PDB entry 7YKR | electron microscopy, 3.20 A resolution | chains A and D of the 4 polymer chains in the assembly

Chain A (and D):
Protein: Transient receptor potential cation channel subfamily A member 1
Source organism: Drosophila melanogaster
Notes: chain D of this document is another copy of the same molecule, construct and numbering; everything in this record applies to it too
UniProt: Q7Z020 (TRPA1_DROME); residues 1-1197 here = UniProt positions 1-1197
Amino-acid sequence (1197 residues; each row starts with the number of its first residue):
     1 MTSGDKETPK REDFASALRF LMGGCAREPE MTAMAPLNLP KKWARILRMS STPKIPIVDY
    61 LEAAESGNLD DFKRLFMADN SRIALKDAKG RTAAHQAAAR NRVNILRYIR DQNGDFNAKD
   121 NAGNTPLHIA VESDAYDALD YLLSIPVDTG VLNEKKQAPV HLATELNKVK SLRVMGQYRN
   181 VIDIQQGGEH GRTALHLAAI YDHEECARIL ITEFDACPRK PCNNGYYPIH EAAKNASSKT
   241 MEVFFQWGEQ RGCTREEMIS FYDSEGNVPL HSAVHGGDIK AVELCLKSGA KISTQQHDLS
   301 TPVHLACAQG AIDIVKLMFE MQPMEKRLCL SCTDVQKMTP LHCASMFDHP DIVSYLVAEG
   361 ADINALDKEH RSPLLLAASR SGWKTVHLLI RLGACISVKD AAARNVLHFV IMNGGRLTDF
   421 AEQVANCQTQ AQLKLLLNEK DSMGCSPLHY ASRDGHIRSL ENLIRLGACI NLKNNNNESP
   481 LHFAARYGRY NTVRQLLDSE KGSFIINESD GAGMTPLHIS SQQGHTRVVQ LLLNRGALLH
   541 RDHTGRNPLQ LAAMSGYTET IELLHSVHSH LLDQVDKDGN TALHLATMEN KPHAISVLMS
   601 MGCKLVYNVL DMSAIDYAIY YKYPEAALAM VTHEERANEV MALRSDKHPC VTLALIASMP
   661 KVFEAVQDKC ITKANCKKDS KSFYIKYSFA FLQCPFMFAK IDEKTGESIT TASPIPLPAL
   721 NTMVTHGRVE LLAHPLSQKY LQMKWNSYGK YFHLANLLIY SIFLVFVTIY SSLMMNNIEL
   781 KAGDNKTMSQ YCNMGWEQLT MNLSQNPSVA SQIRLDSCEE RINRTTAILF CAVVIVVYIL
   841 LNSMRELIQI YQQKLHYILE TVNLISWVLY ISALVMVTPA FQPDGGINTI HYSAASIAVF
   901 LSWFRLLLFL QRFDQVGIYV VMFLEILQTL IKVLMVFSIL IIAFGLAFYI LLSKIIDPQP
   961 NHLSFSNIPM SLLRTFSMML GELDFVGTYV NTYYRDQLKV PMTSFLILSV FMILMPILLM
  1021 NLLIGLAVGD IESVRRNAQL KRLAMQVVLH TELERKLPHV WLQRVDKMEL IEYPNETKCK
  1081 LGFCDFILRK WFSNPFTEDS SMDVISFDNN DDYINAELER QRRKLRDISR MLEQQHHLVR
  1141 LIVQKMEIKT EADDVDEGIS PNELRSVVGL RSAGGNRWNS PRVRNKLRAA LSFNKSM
Disordered / not traced: 1-57, 697-712, 782-818, 1099-1115, 1163-1197
Disulfides: C217-C253
What the authors report for this chain:
  - contacts within the chain: K677-D679, F752-L1053 (hydrophobic contact), Y748-E1054 (hydrogen bond), K744-E1054 (salt bridge), F752-L1057 (hydrophobic contact), K750-D1085 (salt bridge), L754-W1091 (hydrophobic contact), F913-W1091 (hydrophobic contact), F913-F1092 (hydrophobic contact), L754-F1092 (hydrophobic contact), R912-S1093 (backbone contact), Q1046-S1093 (hydrogen bond), Q742-P1095 (backbone contact)
  - self-association interface (contacts with another copy of this molecule); pairs are residue here / residue on that copy: Q336-S569, K677-Y621 (backbone contact), D679-Y617 (hydrogen bond), D1156-T492, I1159-Y487 (backbone contact)
  - conformationally variable residues (helix shift): G749

Chain A / chain D interface:
Residue-residue contacts (144; chain A residue first):
  H190(A) - G511(D)
  N224(A) - H543(D)
  E265(A) - H540(D)
  E265(A) - R541(D)  hydrogen bond (side chain-backbone)
  H275(A) - N507(D)
  H275(A) - L538(D)
  G276(A) - F504(D)
  G277(A) - F504(D)
  D298(A) - H570(D)  salt bridge
  L305(A) - L538(D)
  A308(A) - G536(D)
  Q309(A) - G536(D)
  Q309(A) - L538(D)
  V335(A) - H570(D)
  Q336(A) - V567(D)  hydrogen bond (side chain-backbone)
  Q336(A) - S569(D)  hydrogen bond
  Q336(A) - H570(D)
  M346(A) - V567(D)
  F347(A) - L533(D)
  F347(A) - N534(D)
  K368(A) - S569(D)
  R380(A) - Q530(D)
  R380(A) - N534(D)
  R380(A) - V567(D)
  D578(A) - K677(D)
  M588(A) - K677(D)
  L610(A) - D679(D)
  Y617(A) - D679(D)  hydrogen bond
  Y621(A) - K677(D)  hydrogen bond (side chain-backbone)
  Y621(A) - K678(D)
  Y621(A) - D679(D)
  T929(A) - Y919(D)
  K932(A) - Y919(D)
  V933(A) - Y919(D)  hydrophobic
  V936(A) - L907(D)
  V936(A) - V916(D)  hydrophobic
  V936(A) - V920(D)  hydrophobic
  F937(A) - Y919(D)
  F937(A) - F923(D)  hydrophobic
  I939(A) - W903(D)
  I939(A) - L906(D)  hydrophobic
  L940(A) - F904(D)  hydrophobic
  L940(A) - L907(D)  hydrophobic
  L940(A) - F923(D)  hydrophobic
  A943(A) - F900(D)  hydrophobic
  A943(A) - W903(D)  hydrophobic
  F944(A) - F900(D)  hydrophobic
  L946(A) - V899(D)  hydrophobic
  A947(A) - S896(D)
  Y949(A) - M775(D)
  I950(A) - M775(D)
  I950(A) - Y892(D)
  L951(A) - Y892(D)
  L951(A) - S896(D)
  K954(A) - M775(D)
  K954(A) - I778(D)
  I968(A) - S772(D)
  L983(A) - L980(D)  hydrophobic
  L983(A) - E982(D)
  D984(A) - E982(D)
  F985(A) - L973(D)  hydrophobic
  F985(A) - R974(D)
  F985(A) - S977(D)
  F985(A) - E982(D)  hydrogen bond (backbone-side chain)
  V986(A) - P960(D)
  V986(A) - R974(D)
  V990(A) - S964(D)
  N991(A) - P960(D)
  Y994(A) - L963(D)
  Y994(A) - M970(D)
  V1000(A) - T889(D)
  V1000(A) - S893(D)
  T1003(A) - S893(D)  hydrogen bond
  S1009(A) - L973(D)
  M1012(A) - F976(D)  hydrophobic
  M1012(A) - S977(D)
  M1012(A) - L980(D)  hydrophobic
  I1013(A) - L930(D)  hydrophobic
  I1013(A) - L934(D)  hydrophobic
  I1013(A) - F976(D)  hydrophobic
  I1017(A) - L930(D)  hydrophobic
  I1017(A) - F976(D)  hydrophobic
  I1017(A) - L980(D)  hydrophobic
  L1018(A) - F923(D)  hydrophobic
  L1018(A) - I926(D)
  L1018(A) - L927(D)  hydrophobic
  L1018(A) - L930(D)  hydrophobic
  N1021(A) - L1023(D)
  N1021(A) - I1024(D)
  N1021(A) - A1027(D)
  L1022(A) - I1031(D)  hydrophobic
  I1024(A) - I1024(D)  hydrophobic
  G1025(A) - A1027(D)
  G1025(A) - V1028(D)
  G1025(A) - I1031(D)
  L1026(A) - M922(D)  hydrophobic
  L1026(A) - R1035(D)
  G1029(A) - R1035(D)
  D1030(A) - R1035(D)  salt bridge
  E1117(A) - E1117(D)
  L1118(A) - R1120(D)
  Q1121(A) - R1120(D)
  Q1121(A) - Q1121(D)  hydrogen bond
  K1124(A) - R1120(D)  hydrogen bond (side chain-backbone)
  K1124(A) - K1124(D)
  I1128(A) - D1127(D)
  S1129(A) - D1127(D)
  L1132(A) - M1131(D)  hydrophobic
  L1132(A) - L1132(D)  hydrophobic
  Q1135(A) - Q1135(D)
  H1136(A) - M1131(D)  hydrogen bond
  H1136(A) - Q1134(D)
  H1136(A) - Q1135(D)
  H1136(A) - L1138(D)
  V1139(A) - Q1135(D)
  V1139(A) - L1138(D)  hydrophobic
  V1139(A) - I1142(D)  hydrophobic
  R1140(A) - L1138(D)
  V1143(A) - I1142(D)  hydrophobic
  M1146(A) - M1146(D)  hydrophobic
  E1147(A) - K1145(D)
  K1149(A) - L1141(D)
  E1151(A) - Q1134(D)
  D1154(A) - H456(D)
  D1154(A) - I457(D)
  V1155(A) - I457(D)
  D1156(A) - I457(D)
  D1156(A) - R489(D)
  D1156(A) - Y490(D)  hydrogen bond (side chain-backbone)
  D1156(A) - N491(D)  hydrogen bond (side chain-backbone)
  D1156(A) - T492(D)  hydrogen bond (side chain-backbone)
  E1157(A) - G488(D)
  E1157(A) - R489(D)
  E1157(A) - Y490(D)
  E1157(A) - R527(D)  salt bridge
  G1158(A) - Y487(D)
  G1158(A) - G488(D)
  G1158(A) - R489(D)
  I1159(A) - Y487(D)  hydrogen bond (backbone-backbone)
  I1159(A) - R489(D)  hydrogen bond (backbone-side chain)
  S1160(A) - R489(D)
  P1161(A) - D454(D)
  P1161(A) - Y487(D)  hydrophobic
  P1161(A) - R489(D)
Interface residues without a listed pair, chain A (95 interface residues in all): V274, D278, H349, R546, N580, I942, S953, G981, Y993, K999, F1005, P1016, A1152
Interface residues without a listed pair, chain D (99 interface residues in all): R453, G455, R458, S503, H525, S566, H568, S771, N776, A895, L910, Q915, N961, S966, N967, M1020, R1123, R1126, I1128, V1139
The authors on this interface:
  - residue pairs: Q336(A)-S569(D)

In short:
The interface between chain A and chain D involves 95 residues on one side and 99 on the other; the contacts
include 15 hydrogen bonds and 3 salt bridges. Among the polar pairs are D298(A)-H570(D), D1030(A)-R1035(D) and
E1157(A)-R527(D). The authors report a contact between Q336(A) and S569(D). From the paper: conformational
variability at G749(A); a self-association interface involving Q336(A), K677(A) and D679(A) among others.
Both chains are Transient receptor potential cation channel subfamily A member 1 (Drosophila melanogaster).
Entry 7YKR (Structure of TRPA1 in Drosophila melanogaster in a state with 17 ankyrin repeats) was determined
by electron microscopy together with 7YKS from the same study.
